2F9I - chains C and D of the 4 polymer chains in the assembly; structure by X-ray diffraction, 1.98 A resolution.

== Chain C ==
Name: acetyl-coenzyme A carboxylase carboxyl transferase subunit alpha
From: Staphylococcus aureus
Amino-acid sequence (327 residues; numbered -12 to 314; the number before each row is that of its first residue; numbers below 1 keep their minus sign (Met-12 is residue -12)):
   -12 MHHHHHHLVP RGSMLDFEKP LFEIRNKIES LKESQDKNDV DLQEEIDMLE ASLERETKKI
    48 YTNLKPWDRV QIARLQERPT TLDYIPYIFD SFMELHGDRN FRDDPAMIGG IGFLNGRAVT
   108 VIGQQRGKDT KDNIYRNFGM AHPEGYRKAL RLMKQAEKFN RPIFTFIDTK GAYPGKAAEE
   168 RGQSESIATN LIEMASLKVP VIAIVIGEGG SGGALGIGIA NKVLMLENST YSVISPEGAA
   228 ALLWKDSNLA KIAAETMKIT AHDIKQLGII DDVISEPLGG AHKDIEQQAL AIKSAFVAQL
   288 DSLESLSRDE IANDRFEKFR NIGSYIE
Unresolved in the structure: -12 to 0, 17-33
Differences from the reference sequence: cloning artifact (-12, -5 to 0); expression tag (-11 to -6)

== Chain D ==
Name: acetyl-coenzyme A carboxylase carboxyl transferase subunit beta
From: Staphylococcus aureus
Amino-acid sequence (285 residues; each row starts with the number of its first residue):
     1 MFKDFFNRTK KKKYLTVQDS KNNDVPAGIM TKCPKCKKIM YTKELAENLN VCFNCDHHIA
    61 LTAYKRIEAI SDEGSFTEFD KGMTSANPLD FPSYLEKIEK DQQKTGLKEA VVTGTAQLDG
   121 MKFGVAVMDS RFRMGSMGSV IGEKICRIID YCTENRLPFI LFSASGGARM QEGIISLMQM
   181 GKTSVSLKRH SDAGLLYISY LTHPTTGGVS ASFASVGDIN LSEPKALIGF AGRRVIEQTI
   241 NEKLPDDFQT AEFLLEHGQL DKVVHRNDMR QTLSEILKIH QEVTK
Unresolved in the structure: 1-28, 284-285
Ion coordination: Zn2+: Cys33, Cys36, Cys52, Cys55
What the authors report for this chain:
  - catalytic residues: Gly207

== Interface between chain C and chain D ==
Contacting residue pairs - 113 pairs, chain C then chain D:
  Ala159(C) with Phe230(D), hydrophobic
  Tyr160(C) with Thr239(D)
  Pro161(C) with Ala231(D), hydrophobic; Ile236(D); Thr239(D)
  Gly162(C) with Ile236(D); Ile240(D)
  Lys163(C) with Ile236(D); Ile240(D); Leu244(D); Phe248(D)
  Glu166(C) with Gly229(D); Phe230(D), hydrogen bond (side chain-backbone); Ala231(D); Ile236(D); Phe248(D); Gln249(D), hydrogen bond
  Glu167(C) with Phe253(D); His257(D)
  Gly169(C) with Gln259(D)
  Gln170(C) with Phe230(D)
  Ser171(C) with Ser210(D), hydrogen bond; Ala211(D); Ser215(D); Gly229(D); Phe230(D), hydrogen bond (side chain-backbone)
  Glu172(C) with Ser215(D); Gln259(D)
  Ile174(C) with Ala211(D)
  Ala175(C) with Ala211(D), hydrogen bond (backbone-backbone); Ser212(D); Ser215(D); Val216(D), hydrophobic
  Thr176(C) with Val216(D)
  Leu178(C) with Met180(D); Ser184(D); Ala211(D); Ser212(D)
  Ile179(C) with Ser184(D); Lys188(D); Val216(D), hydrophobic
  Glu180(C) with Lys188(D)
  Ala182(C) with Val185(D), hydrophobic
  Ser183(C) with Lys188(D), hydrogen bond; Asp192(D)
  Ser198(C) with Leu177(D)
  Gly199(C) with Leu177(D); Met180(D)
  Leu202(C) with Leu177(D); Met178(D), hydrophobic; Met180(D), hydrophobic; Gly181(D)
  Ile206(C) with Gly181(D)
  Tyr218(C) with Ile174(D), hydrophobic; Leu177(D), hydrophobic; Met178(D)
  Val220(C) with Ala168(D), hydrophobic; Gly173(D); Ser176(D); Leu177(D), hydrophobic
  Ile221(C) with Met170(D), hydrophobic
  Ala226(C) with Met170(D), hydrophobic
  Leu229(C) with Met170(D), hydrophobic
  Leu230(C) with Phe91(D), hydrophobic; Lys97(D); Met170(D), hydrophobic; Gln171(D)
  Thr243(C) with Phe91(D); Pro92(D)
  Met244(C) with Leu89(D); Met170(D)
  Lys245(C) with Leu89(D)
  Ile251(C) with Ile174(D), hydrophobic
  Leu254(C) with Leu89(D), hydrophobic; Ile174(D), hydrophobic
  Ile256(C) with Ile174(D), hydrophobic; Ile175(D), hydrophobic; Met178(D), hydrophobic
  Asn300(C) with Arg189(D)
  Phe303(C) with Val185(D); Ser186(D); Arg189(D)
  Phe306(C) with Met178(D), hydrophobic; Gly181(D); Lys182(D); Val185(D), hydrophobic
  Arg307(C) with Glu143(D), salt bridge; Cys146(D); Arg147(D); Asp150(D), salt bridge; Lys182(D), hydrogen bond (backbone-side chain); Val185(D); Ser186(D)
  Ile309(C) with Met178(D), hydrophobic; Gln179(D), hydrogen bond (backbone-side chain); Lys182(D), hydrogen bond (backbone-side chain)
  Gly310(C) with Ser139(D); Ile175(D); Gln179(D)
  Ser311(C) with Pro88(D); Ser139(D), hydrogen bond (backbone-side chain)
  Tyr312(C) with Met83(D), hydrophobic; Thr84(D); Val140(D), hydrophobic; Glu143(D); Arg147(D), hydrogen bond
  Ile313(C) with Met83(D); Thr84(D), hydrogen bond (backbone-backbone); Ser85(D); Ala86(D), hydrophobic
  Glu314(C) with Gly82(D); Met83(D); Arg147(D), salt bridge
Interface residues without a listed pair, chain C (51 interface residues in all): Arg134, Arg168, Gly200, Ser219, Arg302, Asn308
Interface residues without a listed pair, chain D (57 interface residues in all): Asp80, Leu187, Ile228, Val235, Glu242

== Summary ==
51 residues of chain C and 57 residues of chain D are in contact; the contacts include 12 hydrogen bonds and 3
salt bridges. Polar contacts include Arg307(C)-Glu143(D), Arg307(C)-Asp150(D) and Glu314(C)-Arg147(D).
Cys33(D), Cys36(D), Cys52(D) and Cys55(D) form the Zn2+ site. From the paper: the catalytic residue Gly207(D).
Here chain C is acetyl-coenzyme A carboxylase carboxyl transferase subunit alpha and chain D is
acetyl-coenzyme A carboxylase carboxyl transferase subunit beta, both from Staphylococcus aureus. Entry 2F9I
(Crystal Structure of the carboxyltransferase subunit of ACC from Staphylococcus aureus) was determined by
X-ray diffraction, deposited together with 2F9Y.
